8A5Y - chains F and E of the 17 polymer chains in the assembly; structure by electron microscopy, 4.90 A resolution (low resolution: residue-level contacts below are approximate; hydrogen-bond / salt-bridge calls are withheld).

Chain F:
Molecule: Anaphase-promoting complex subunit CDC27
Source organism: Saccharomyces cerevisiae
Reference sequence: P38042 (CDC27_YEAST); residue numbers follow UniProt; this construct covers 1-758
Chain sequence (758 residues; numbered 1 to 758; the number before each row is that of its first residue):
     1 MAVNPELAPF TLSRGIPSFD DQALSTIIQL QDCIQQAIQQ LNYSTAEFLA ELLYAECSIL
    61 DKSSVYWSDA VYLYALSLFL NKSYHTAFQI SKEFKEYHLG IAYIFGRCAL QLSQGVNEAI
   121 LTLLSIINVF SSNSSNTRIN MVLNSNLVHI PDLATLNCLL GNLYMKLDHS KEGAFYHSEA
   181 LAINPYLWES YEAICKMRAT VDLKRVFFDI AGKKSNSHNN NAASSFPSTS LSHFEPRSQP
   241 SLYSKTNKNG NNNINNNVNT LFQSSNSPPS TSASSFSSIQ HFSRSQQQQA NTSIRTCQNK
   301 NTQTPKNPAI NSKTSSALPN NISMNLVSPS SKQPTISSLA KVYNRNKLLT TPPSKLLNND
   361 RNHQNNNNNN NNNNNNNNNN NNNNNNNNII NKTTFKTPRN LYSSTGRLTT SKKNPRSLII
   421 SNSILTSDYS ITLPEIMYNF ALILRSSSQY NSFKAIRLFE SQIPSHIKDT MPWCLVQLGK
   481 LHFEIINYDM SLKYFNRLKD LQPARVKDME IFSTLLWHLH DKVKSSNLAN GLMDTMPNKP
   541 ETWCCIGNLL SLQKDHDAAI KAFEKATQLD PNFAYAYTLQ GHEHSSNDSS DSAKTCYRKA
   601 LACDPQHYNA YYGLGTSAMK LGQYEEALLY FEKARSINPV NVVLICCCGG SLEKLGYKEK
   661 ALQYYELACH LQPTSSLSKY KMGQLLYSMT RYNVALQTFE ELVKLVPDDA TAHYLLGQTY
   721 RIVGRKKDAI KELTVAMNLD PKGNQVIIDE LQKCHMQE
Not modelled in the structure: 1-22, 134-142, 210-431, 756-758
Curated features (UniProtKB/Swiss-Prot):
  - mutagenesis: S267 (S267A: Abolishes phosphorylation; when associated with A-304; A-328; A-351 and A-397), T304 (T304A: Abolishes phosphorylation; when associated with A-267; A-304; A-351 and A-397), S328 (S328A: Abolishes phosphorylation; when associated with A-267; A-304; A-328 and A-397), T351 (T351A: Abolishes phosphorylation; when associated with A-267; A-304; A-328 and A-304), T397 (T397A: Abolishes phosphorylation; when associated with A-304; A-328; A-351 and A-397), G613 (G613D: In CDC27-633; G2/M cell cycle arrest at 35 degrees Celsius), L614 (L614GL: Abolishes interaction with CDC23)

Chain E:
Molecule: Anaphase-promoting complex subunit 9
Source organism: Saccharomyces cerevisiae
Reference sequence: Q12107 (APC9_YEAST); residues 1-265 here = UniProt positions 1-265
Chain sequence (265 residues; each row starts with the number of its first residue):
     1 MNQNGDKNEG KLFQLPSLPP WKTPRFNKAN FNNFTTPLRK RSTRVINDDS MPITGEVLEE
    61 RTADDLYGIN MDVDEVDYLN TLSHIEEEKQ YDYSPFCERN TLRESRIDSF LKAERAAHCL
   121 VFHKVGHLDG IDSYRPDIDI MCGEEANKYD SANPEGNGSM LLESVPGCNK EDLERLSRRE
   181 FVTNSKPNMR RLDDIINHET NALKSFWNDS GLVNSLQSHH LHEEYLLLQE ELKNVYKIKC
   241 HDRVPIESLR DKCRRHYSNE DSSFL
Not modelled in the structure: 1-88, 125-133, 143-158, 181-190, 241-246, 260-265

Chain F / chain E interface:
Pairs across the interface (72):
  N128(F) - R179(E)
  S131(F) - R179(E)
  L167(F) - K239(E)
  K171(F) - V165(E)
  K171(F) - C168(E)
  K171(F) - D172(E)
  K171(F) - L176(E)
  E172(F) - L176(E)
  E172(F) - E180(E)
  A174(F) - V165(E)
  F175(F) - L162(E)
  F175(F) - L176(E)
  S178(F) - L162(E)
  A182(F) - L161(E)
  M197(F) - P166(E)
  R198(F) - P166(E)
  A199(F) - S164(E)
  A199(F) - V165(E)
  A199(F) - P166(E)
  T200(F) - E163(E)
  T200(F) - S164(E)
  V201(F) - E163(E)
  D202(F) - L161(E)
  D202(F) - E163(E)
  R205(F) - L161(E)
  F453(F) - E114(E)
  F453(F) - A117(E)
  K454(F) - I140(E)
  I456(F) - P95(E)
  R457(F) - Y91(E)
  R457(F) - D92(E)
  R457(F) - F96(E)
  R457(F) - P136(E)
  R457(F) - D137(E)
  R457(F) - I140(E)
  L458(F) - I140(E)
  E460(F) - P95(E)
  N487(F) - F96(E)
  M490(F) - E98(E)
  K493(F) - E98(E)
  Q568(F) - N259(E)
  R598(F) - E231(E)
  A602(F) - K239(E)
  Q606(F) - P166(E)
  Q606(F) - N208(E)
  E625(F) - E223(E)
  E625(F) - E224(E)
  E625(F) - L227(E)
  L628(F) - H220(E)
  L628(F) - E224(E)
  L629(F) - W207(E)
  Y630(F) - E231(E)
  E632(F) - W207(E)
  E632(F) - S210(E)
  E632(F) - L212(E)
  K633(F) - W207(E)
  R635(F) - S210(E)
  R635(F) - L212(E)
  S636(F) - W207(E)
  L655(F) - H220(E)
  Y657(F) - L216(E)
  Y657(F) - Q217(E)
  Y664(F) - L212(E)
  L667(F) - L120(E)
  H670(F) - K112(E)
  H670(F) - A113(E)
  H670(F) - A116(E)
  L671(F) - A113(E)
  L671(F) - A117(E)
  P673(F) - A113(E)
  T674(F) - R106(E)
  T674(F) - S109(E)
Also at the interface, not in a pair above, chain F (56 interface residues in all): I127, D168, S170, N451, H482, K594, K599, E626, K660, Q672, L705
Also at the interface, not in a pair above, chain E (44 interface residues in all): V121, S215, V235, I238

Summary:
56 residues of chain F and 44 residues of chain E are in contact. From UniProt: 7 mutagenesis sites on chain
F.
Chain F is Anaphase-promoting complex subunit CDC27 and chain E is Anaphase-promoting complex subunit 9, both
from Saccharomyces cerevisiae; the structure, S. cerevisiae apo unphosphorylated APC/C, was determined by
electron microscopy.
